Entry 4CR3 (electron microscopy, 9.30 A resolution (very low resolution: no residue pairs are listed; an interface is given only as per-side residue counts)); this record covers chains C and D of the 33 polymer chains in the assembly.

Chain C:
Protein: Proteasome component Y13
Source organism: Saccharomyces cerevisiae
Notes: EC 3.4.25.1
Reference sequence: P23638 (PSA3_YEAST); residue numbers follow UniProt; this construct covers 1-258
Sequence (258 residues; row label = number of the first residue in the row):
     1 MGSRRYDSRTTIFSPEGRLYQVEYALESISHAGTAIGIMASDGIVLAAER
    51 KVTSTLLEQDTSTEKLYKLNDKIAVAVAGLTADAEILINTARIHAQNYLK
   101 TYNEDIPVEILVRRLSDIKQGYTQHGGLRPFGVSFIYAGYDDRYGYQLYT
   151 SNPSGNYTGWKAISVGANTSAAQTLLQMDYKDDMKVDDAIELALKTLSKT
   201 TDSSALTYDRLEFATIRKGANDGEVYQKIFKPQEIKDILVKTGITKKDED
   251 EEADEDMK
Unresolved in the structure: 1, 247-258
UniProt features mapped onto this chain:
  - cross-link (Glycyl lysine isopeptide (Lys-Gly)): K100 (interchain with G-Cter in ubiquitin), K199 (interchain with G-Cter in ubiquitin), K231 (interchain with G-Cter in ubiquitin)

Chain D:
Protein: Proteasome component PRE6
Source organism: Saccharomyces cerevisiae
Notes: EC 3.4.25.1
Reference sequence: P40303 (PSA4_YEAST); numbering as in UniProt (aligned over 1-254)
Sequence (254 residues; numbered 1 to 254; the number before each row is that of its first residue):
     1 MSGYDRALSIFSPDGHIFQVEYALEAVKRGTCAVGVKGKNCVVLGCERRS
    51 TLKLQDTRITPSKVSKIDSHVVLSFSGLNADSRILIEKARVEAQSHRLTL
   101 EDPVTVEYLTRYVAGVQQRYTQSGGVRPFGVSTLIAGFDPRDDEPKLYQT
   151 EPSGIYSSWSAQTIGRNSKTVREFLEKNYDRKEPPATVEECVKLTVRSLL
   201 EVVQTGAKNIEITVVKPDSDIVALSSEEINQYVTQIEQEKQEQQEQDKKK
   251 KSNH
Unresolved in the structure: 1-2, 245-254
UniProt features mapped onto this chain:
  - modified residue: T60 (Phosphothreonine)

Chain C / chain D interface:
At this resolution (9 A) residue pairs are not listed: 36 residues of chain C and 28 of chain D lie at the interface.

Overview:
The interface between chain C and chain D involves 36 residues on one side and 28 on the other.
Here chain C is Proteasome component Y13 and chain D is Proteasome component PRE6, both from Saccharomyces
cerevisiae. Entry 4CR3 (Deep classification of a large cryo-EM dataset defines the conformational landscape of
the 26S proteasome) was determined by electron microscopy together with 4CR2 and 4CR4 from the same study.
